Entry 8HH6 (electron microscopy, 2.90 A resolution); this record covers chains C and G of the 7 polymer chains in the assembly.

# Chain C
Protein: ATP synthase subunit alpha
Source organism: Bacillus sp. PS3
Notes: EC 7.1.2.2
Reference sequence: A0A0M3VGF9 (A0A0M3VGF9_BACP3); numbering as in UniProt (aligned over 2-502)
Amino-acid sequence (501 residues; each row starts with the number of its first residue):
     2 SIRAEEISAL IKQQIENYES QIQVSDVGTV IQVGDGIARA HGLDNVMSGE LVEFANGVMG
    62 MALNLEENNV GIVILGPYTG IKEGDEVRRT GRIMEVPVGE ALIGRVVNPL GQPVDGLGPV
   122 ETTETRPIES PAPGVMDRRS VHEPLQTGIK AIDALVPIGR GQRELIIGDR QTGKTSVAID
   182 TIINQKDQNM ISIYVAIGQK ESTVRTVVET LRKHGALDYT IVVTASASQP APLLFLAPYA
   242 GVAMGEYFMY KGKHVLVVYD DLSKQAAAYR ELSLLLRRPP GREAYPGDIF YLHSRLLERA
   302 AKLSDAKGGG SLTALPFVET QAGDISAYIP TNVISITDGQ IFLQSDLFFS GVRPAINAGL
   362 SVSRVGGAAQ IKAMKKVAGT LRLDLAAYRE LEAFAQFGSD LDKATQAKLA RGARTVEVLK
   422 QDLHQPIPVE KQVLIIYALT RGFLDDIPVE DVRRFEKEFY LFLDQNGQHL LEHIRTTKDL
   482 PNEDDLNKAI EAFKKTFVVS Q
Not modelled in the structure: 2-23, 502
Differences from the reference sequence: conflict Pro-132 (Arg in A0A0M3VGF9), Ser-193 (Cys in A0A0M3VGF9), Phe-463 (Trp in A0A0M3VGF9)
Bound ions: Mg2+: Thr-176 (together with ATP)
Residues lining bound ligands:
  - ADP (adenosine-5'-diphosphate): Arg-365, Val-366, Gly-367
  - ATP (adenosine-5'-triphosphate): Asp-170, Arg-171, Gln-172, Thr-173, Gly-174, Lys-175, Thr-176, Ser-177, Phe-349, Arg-354, Pro-355, Gln-422, Asp-423, Leu-424

# Chain G
Protein: ATP synthase gamma chain
Source organism: Bacillus sp. PS3
Reference sequence: A0A0M4TPJ7 (A0A0M4TPJ7_BACP3); residues 2-285 here = UniProt positions 2-285
Amino-acid sequence (284 residues; each row starts with the number of its first residue):
     2 ASLRDIKTRI NATKKTSQIT KAMEMVSTSK LNRAEQNAKS FVPYMEKIQE VVANVALGAG
    62 GASHPMLVSR PVKKTGYLVI TSDRGLAGAY NSNVLRLVYQ TIQKRHASPD EYAIIVIGRV
   122 GLSFFRKRNM PVILDITRLP DQPSFADIKE IARKTVGLFA DGTFDELYMY YNHYVSAIQQ
   182 EVTERKLLPL TDLAENKQRT VYEFEPSQEE ILDVLLPQYA ESLIYGALLD AKASEHAARM
   242 TAMKNATDNA NELIRTLTLS YNRARQAAIT QEITEIVAGA NALQ
Not modelled in the structure: 285

# Chain C / chain G interface
Residue-residue contacts (11; chain C residue first):
  Arg-278(C) / Ala-283(G)  hydrogen bond (side chain-backbone)
  Ala-323(C) / Ser-3(G)
  Ile-326(C) / Arg-5(G)
  Phe-395(C) / Lys-16(G)
  Phe-395(C) / Ile-20(G)  hydrophobic
  Gln-397(C) / Thr-17(G)  hydrogen bond
  Phe-398(C) / Thr-17(G)
  Phe-398(C) / Ile-20(G)  hydrophobic
  Phe-398(C) / Thr-21(G)
  Phe-398(C) / Leu-87(G)  hydrophobic
  Asp-401(C) / Arg-85(G)  salt bridge
Interface residues without a listed pair, chain C (14 interface residues in all): Pro-280, Pro-281, Arg-283, Glu-284, Gly-324, Gly-399, Leu-402
Interface residues without a listed pair, chain G (12 interface residues in all): Glu-273, Glu-276, Leu-284

# Overview
Chain C and chain G form an interface of 14 and 12 residues respectively, with 2 hydrogen bonds and 1 salt
bridge. Among the polar pairs are Asp-401(C)/Arg-85(G), Arg-278(C)/Ala-283(G) and Gln-397(C)/Thr-17(G).
Ligands of chain C: ATP and ADP.
Chain C is ATP synthase subunit alpha and chain G is ATP synthase gamma chain, both from Bacillus sp. PS3; the
structure, F1 domain of FoF1-ATPase from Bacillus PS3,step waiting,highATP, was determined by electron
microscopy, deposited together with 8HH1, 8HH2, 8HH3, 8HH4, 8HH5, 8HH7 and 5 further entries.
